8W9D - chains e and i of the 18 polymer chains in the assembly; structure by electron microscopy, 3.90 A resolution.

# Chain e
Protein: Histone H3.1
From: Homo sapiens
Reference sequence: P68431 (H31_HUMAN); residues 0-135 here correspond to UniProt positions 1-136 (UniProt number = residue number + 1)
Chain sequence (136 residues; numbered 0 to 135; the number before each row is that of its first residue; numbering starts at 0):
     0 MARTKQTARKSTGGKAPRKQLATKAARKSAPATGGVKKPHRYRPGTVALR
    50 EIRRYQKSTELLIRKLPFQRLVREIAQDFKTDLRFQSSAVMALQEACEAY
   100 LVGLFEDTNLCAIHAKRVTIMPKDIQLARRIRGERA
Disordered / not traced: 0, 6-36
Swiss-Prot annotation at these positions:
  - modified residue: Arg2 (Asymmetric dimethylarginine), Thr3 (Phosphothreonine), Lys4 (Allysine), Gln5 (5-glutamyl dopamine), Thr6 (Phosphothreonine), Arg8 (Citrulline), Lys9 (N6,N6,N6-trimethyllysine), Ser10 (ADP-ribosylserine), Thr11 (Phosphothreonine), Lys14 (N6-(2-hydroxyisobutyryl)lysine), Arg17 (Asymmetric dimethylarginine), Lys18 (N6-(2-hydroxyisobutyryl)lysine), Lys23 (N6-(2-hydroxyisobutyryl)lysine), Arg26 (Citrulline), Lys27 (N6,N6,N6-trimethyllysine), Ser28 (ADP-ribosylserine), Lys36 (N6,N6,N6-trimethyllysine), Lys37 (N6-methyllysine), Tyr41 (Phosphotyrosine), Lys56 (N6,N6,N6-trimethyllysine) and 8 more in UniProt
  - lipidation: Lys18 (N6-decanoyllysine)

# Chain i
Molecule: 5-DNA
From: Homo sapiens
Sequence (147 nucleotides; row label = number of the first residue in the row; numbers below 1 keep their minus sign (DA-73 is residue -73)):
   -73 ATCAATATCCACCTGCAGATACTACCAAAAGTGTATTTGGAAACTGCTCC
   -23 ATCAAAAGGCATGTTCAGCTGGAATCCAGCTGAACATGCCTTTTGATGGA
    27 GCAGTTTCCAAATACACTTTTGGTAGTATCTGCAGGTGGATATTGAT

# Interface between chain e and chain i
Pairs across the interface (21):
  Arg40(e) - DG8(i)  base contact
  Arg40(e) - DA9(i)  hydrogen bond to the sugar
  Arg40(e) - DA10(i)  sugar contact
  Tyr41(e) - DT-68(i)  sugar contact
  Tyr41(e) - DA9(i)  sugar contact
  Tyr41(e) - DA10(i)  hydrogen bond to the phosphate
  Pro43(e) - DA9(i)  phosphate contact
  Gly44(e) - DG8(i)  phosphate contact
  Gly44(e) - DA9(i)  hydrogen bond to the phosphate
  Thr45(e) - DA9(i)  phosphate contact
  Val46(e) - DA9(i)  phosphate contact
  Ala47(e) - DA9(i)  phosphate contact
  Arg49(e) - DA-67(i)  phosphate contact
  Arg49(e) - DT-66(i)  phosphate contact
  Lys56(e) - DC-65(i)  salt bridge to the phosphate
  Arg63(e) - DT18(i)  salt bridge to the phosphate
  Lys64(e) - DT18(i)  hydrogen bond to the phosphate
  Leu65(e) - DT17(i)  phosphate contact
  Leu65(e) - DT18(i)  phosphate contact
  Arg69(e) - DT17(i)  salt bridge to the phosphate
  Arg83(e) - DG27(i)  sugar contact
Interface residues without a listed pair, chain e (17 interface residues in all): His39, Arg42, Asp81
Interface residues without a listed pair, chain i (11 interface residues in all): DA-69

# Overview
Chain e and chain i form an interface of 17 and 11 residues respectively; the contacts include 4 hydrogen
bonds and 3 salt bridges. Polar contacts include Arg40(e)-DA9(i), Tyr41(e)-DA10(i) and Gly44(e)-DA9(i).
Chain e is Histone H3.1 and chain i is 5-DNA, both from Homo sapiens; the structure, Cryo-EM structure of the
Rpd3S-nucleosome complex from budding yeast in State 1, was determined by electron microscopy, deposited
together with 8W9C, 8W9E and 8W9F.
